7SFR - chains A and N of the 51 polymer chains in the assembly; structure by electron microscopy, 2.60 A resolution.

Chain A:
Molecule: 23S rRNA
Organism: Mycobacterium tuberculosis
Sequence (3138 nucleotides; numbered 1 to 3138; the number before each row is that of its first residue):
     1 UUGUAAGUGU CUAAGGGCGC AUGGUGGAUG CCUUGGCAUC GAGAGCCGAU GAAGGACGUG
    61 GGAGGCUGCG AUAUGCCUCG GGGAGCUGUC AACCGAGCGU GGAUCCGAGG AUUUCCGAAU
   121 GGGGAAACCC AGCACGAGUG AUGUCGUGCU ACCCGCAUCU GAAUAUAUAG GGUGCGGGAG
   181 GGAACGCGGG GAAGUGAAAC AUCUCAGUAC CCGUAGGAGG AGAAAACAAU UGUGAUUCCG
   241 CAAGUAGUGG CGAGCGAACG CGGAACAGGC UAAACCGCAC GCAUGGGUAA CCGGGUAGGG
   301 GUUGUGUGUG CGGGGUUGUG GGAGGAUAUG UCUCAGCGCU ACCCGGCUGA GAGGCAGUCA
   361 GAAAGUGUCG UGGUUAGCGG AAGUGGCCUG GGAUGGUCUG CCGUAGACGG UGAGAGCCCG
   421 GUACGCGAAA ACCCGGCACC UGCCUAGUAU CAAUUCCCGA GUAGCAGCGG GCCCGUGGAA
   481 UCCGCUGUGA AUCCGCCGGG ACCACCCGGU AAGCCUAAAU ACUCCUCGAU GACCGAUAGC
   541 GGAUUAGUAC CGUGAGGGAA UGGUGAAAAG UACCCCGGGA GGGGAGUGAA AGAGUACCUG
   601 AAACCGUGUG CCUACAAUCC GUCAGAGCCU CCUUUUCCUC UCCGGAGGAG GGUGGUGAUG
   661 GCGUGCCUUU UGAAGAAUGA GCCUGCGAGU CAGGGACAUG UCGCAAGGUU AACCCGUGUG
   721 GGGUAGCCGC AGCGAAAGCG AGUCUGAAUA GGGCGACCCA CACGCGCAUA CGCGCGUGUG
   781 AAUAGUGGCG UGUUCUGGAC CCGAAGCGGA GUGAUCUACC CAUGGCCAGG GUGAAGCGCG
   841 GGUAAGACCG CGUGGAGGCC CGAACCCACU UAGGUUGAAG ACUGAGGGGA UGAGCUGUGG
   901 GUAGGGGUGA AAGGCCAAUC AAACUCCGUG AUAGCUGGUU CUCCCCGAAA UGCAUUUAGG
   961 UGCAGCGUUG CGUGGUUCAC CGCGGAGGUA GAGCUACUGG AUGGCCGAUG GGCCCUACUA
  1021 GGUUACUGAC GUCAGCCAAA CUCCGAAUGC CGUGGUGUAA AGCGUGGCAG UGAGACGGCG
  1081 GGGGAUAAGC UCCGUACGUC GAAAGGGAAA CAGCCCAGAU CGCCGGCUAA GGCCCCCAAG
  1141 CGUGUGCUAA GUGGGAAAGG AUGUGCAGUC GCAAAGACAA CCAGGAGGUU GGCUUAGAAG
  1201 CAGCCACCCU UGAAAGAGUG CGUAAUAGCU CACUGGUCAA GUGAUUGUGC GCCGAUAAUG
  1261 UAGCGGGGCU CAAGCACACC GCCGAAGCCG CGGCACAUCC ACCUUGUGGU GGGUGUGGGU
  1321 AGGGGAGCGU CCCUCAUUCA GCGAAGCCAC CGGGUGACCG GUGGUGGAGG GUGGGGGAGU
  1381 GAGAAUGCAG GCAUGAGUAG CGACAAGGCA AGUGAGAACC UUGCCCGCCG AAAGACCAAG
  1441 GGUUCCUGGG CCAGGCCAGU CCGCCCAGGG UGAGUCGGGA CCUAAGGCGA GGCCGACAGG
  1501 CGUAGUCGAU GGACAACGGG UUGAUAUUCC CGUACCCGUG UGUGGGCGCC CGUGACGAAU
  1561 CAGCGGUACU AACCACCCAA AACCGGAUCG AUCACUCCCC UUCGGGGGUG UGGAGUUCUG
  1621 GGGCUGCGUG GGAACUUCGC UGGUAGUAGU CAAGCGAAGG GGUGACGCAG GAAGGUAGCC
  1681 GUACCAGUCA GUGGUAACAC UGGGGCAAGC CGGUAGGGAG AGCGAUAGGC AAAUCCGUCG
  1741 CUCACUAAUC CUGAGAGGUG ACGCAUAGCC GGUUGAGGCG AAUUCGGUGA UCCUCUGCUG
  1801 CCAAGAAAAG CCUCUAGCGA GCACACACAC GGCCCGUACC CCAAACCGAC ACAGGUGGUC
  1861 AGGUAGAGCA UACCAAGGCG UACGAGAUAA CUAUGGUUAA GGAACUCGGC AAAAUGCCCC
  1921 CGUAACUUCG GGAGAAGGGG GACCGGAAUA UCGUGAACAC CCUUGCGGUG GGAGCGGGAU
  1981 CCGGUCGCAG AAACCAGUGA GGAGCGACUG UUUACUAAAA ACACAGGUCC GUGCGAAGUC
  2041 GCAAGACGAU GUAUACGGAC UGACGCCUGC CCGGUGCUGG AAGGUUAAGA GGACCCGUUA
  2101 ACCCGCAAGG GUGAAGCGGA GAAUUUAAGC CCCAGUAAAC GGCGGUGGUA ACUAUAACCA
  2161 UCCUAAGGUA GCGAAAUUCC UUGUCGGGUA AGUUCCGACC UGCACGAAUG GCGUAACGAC
  2221 UUCUCAACUG UCUCAACCAU AGACUCGGCG AAAUUGCACU ACGAGUAAAG AUGCUCGUUA
  2281 CGCGCGGCAG GACGAAAAGA CCCCGGGACC UUCACUACAA CUUGGUAUUG AUGUUCGGUA
  2341 CGGUUUGUGU AGGAUAGGUG GGAGACUGUG AAACCUCGAC GCCAGUUGGG GCGGAGUCGU
  2401 UGUUGAAAUA CCACUCUGAU CGUAUUGGGC AUCUAACCUC GAACCCUGAA UCGGGUUUAG
  2461 GGACAGUGCC UGGCGGGUAG UUUAACUGGG GCGGUUGCCU CCUAAAAUGU AACGGAGGCG
  2521 CCCAAAGGUU CCCUCAACCU GGACGGCAAU CAGGUGGCGA GUGUAAAUGC ACAAGGGAGC
  2581 UUGACUGCGA GACUUACAAG UCAAGCAGGG ACGAAAGUCG GGAUUAGUGA UCCGGCACCC
  2641 CCGAGUGGAA GGGGUGUCGC UCAACGGAUA AAAGGUACCC CGGGGAUAAC AGGCUGAUCU
  2701 UCCCCAAGAG UCCAUAUCGA CGGGAUGGUU UGGCACCUCG AUGUCGGCUC GUCGCAUCCU
  2761 GGGGCUGGAG CAGGUCCCAA GGGUUGGGCU GUUCGCCCAU UAAAGCGGCA CGCGAGCUGG
  2821 GUUUAGAACG UCGUGAGACA GUUCGGUCUC UAUCCGCCGC GCGCGUCAGA AACUUGAGGA
  2881 AACCUGUCCC UAGUACGAGA GGACCGGGAC GGACGAACCU CUGGUGCACC AGUUGUCCCG
  2941 CCAGGGGCAC CGCUGGAUAG CCACGUUCGG UCAGGAUAAC CGCUGAAAGC AUCUAAGCGG
  3001 GAAACCUUCU CCAAGAUCAG GUUUCUCACC CACUUGGUGG GAUAAGGCCC CCCGCAGAAC
  3061 ACGGGUUCAA UAGGUCAGAC CUGGAAGCUC AGUAAUGGGU GUAGGGAACU GGUGCUAACC
  3121 GGCCGAAAAC UUACAACA
Unresolved in the structure: 1-4, 1013-1022, 3133-3138
Modified residues: 5MU (5-methyluridine 5'-monophosphate) at position 2177, 6MZ (N6-methyladenosine-5'-monophosphate) at position 2268, OMG (o2'-methylguanosine-5'-monophosphate) at position 2489, OMC (o2'-methylycytidine-5'-monophosphate) at position 2736, OMG (o2'-methylguanosine-5'-monophosphate) at position 2791
Bound ions: Mg2+ site 1: A13, G15, G16; Mg2+ site 2: A14, G15; Mg2+ site 3: C31, G1370; Mg2+ site 4: C46, G217; Mg2+ site 5 near U72 (its only coordinating residue here); Mg2+ site 6 near U120 (its only coordinating residue here); Mg2+ site 7: G161, A162, U166; Mg2+ site 8: G194, U2481; Mg2+ site 9 near G194 (its only coordinating residue here); Mg2+ site 10: A199, C200; Mg2+ site 11 near G220 (its only coordinating residue here); Mg2+ site 12 near C251 (its only coordinating residue here); 208 more Mg2+ sites not listed
Residues lining bound ligands: Sequanamycin 9 (WDP): G874, U875, G877, G880, A881, A2296, A2297, A2300, A2741, G2743, U2847, C2848, U2849

Chain N:
Name: 50S ribosomal protein L17
Organism: Mycobacterium tuberculosis
Reference sequence: A0A045IVA2 (A0A045IVA2_MYCTX); numbering as in UniProt (aligned over 1-180)
Sequence (180 residues; each row starts with the number of its first residue):
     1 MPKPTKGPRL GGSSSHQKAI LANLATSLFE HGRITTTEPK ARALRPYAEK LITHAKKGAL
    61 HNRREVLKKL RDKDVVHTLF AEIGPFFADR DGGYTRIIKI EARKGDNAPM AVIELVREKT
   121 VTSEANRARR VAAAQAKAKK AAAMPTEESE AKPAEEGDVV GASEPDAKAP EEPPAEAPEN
Unresolved in the structure: 1, 118-180

Chain A / chain N interface:
Residue-residue contacts (118):
  A1406(A) / His-16(N)  stacking on the base
  A1406(A) / Ala-19(N)  base contact
  G1407(A) / His-16(N)  hydrogen bond to the sugar
  G1407(A) / Asn-23(N)  base contact
  G1408(A) / Leu-24(N)  sugar contact
  C1409(A) / Leu-24(N)  sugar contact
  C1409(A) / Ser-27(N)  sugar contact
  C1409(A) / Ile-34(N)  phosphate contact
  C1409(A) / Thr-35(N)  phosphate contact
  C1409(A) / Thr-36(N)  hydrogen bond to the phosphate
  A1410(A) / His-31(N)  sugar contact
  A1410(A) / Ile-34(N)  phosphate contact
  A1410(A) / Thr-35(N)  hydrogen bond to the phosphate
  G1416(A) / Lys-104(N)  sugar contact
  A1417(A) / Lys-104(N)  salt bridge to the phosphate
  A1418(A) / Arg-103(N)  sugar contact
  A1418(A) / Lys-104(N)  phosphate contact
  A1418(A) / Gly-105(N)  hydrogen bond to the base
  A1418(A) / Asp-106(N)  base contact
  C1419(A) / Gly-105(N)  base contact
  C1425(A) / Asn-23(N)  hydrogen bond to the sugar
  C1426(A) / Ala-19(N)  sugar contact
  C1426(A) / Asn-23(N)  hydrogen bond to the sugar
  C1426(A) / Arg-71(N)  salt bridge to the phosphate
  G1427(A) / Arg-71(N)  salt bridge to the phosphate
  A1690(A) / Lys-73(N)  sugar contact
  G1691(A) / Lys-73(N)  salt bridge to the phosphate
  G1691(A) / Asp-74(N)  base contact
  G1691(A) / His-77(N)  stacking on the base
  U1692(A) / Leu-60(N)  base contact
  U1692(A) / Arg-63(N)  sugar contact
  U1692(A) / Arg-64(N)  hydrogen bond to the base
  U1692(A) / Leu-67(N)  base contact
  U1692(A) / Lys-73(N)  hydrogen bond to the base
  G1693(A) / Leu-60(N)  sugar contact
  G1693(A) / Arg-64(N)  base contact
  G1884(A) / Asp-106(N)  hydrogen bond to the sugar
  A1885(A) / Thr-37(N)  phosphate contact
  A1885(A) / Arg-103(N)  sugar contact
  A1885(A) / Asp-106(N)  sugar contact
  A1885(A) / Ala-108(N)  sugar contact
  G1886(A) / Thr-37(N)  phosphate contact
  G1886(A) / Pro-39(N)  phosphate contact
  G1886(A) / Lys-40(N)  salt bridge to the phosphate
  A1887(A) / Pro-8(N)  base contact
  U1888(A) / Lys-6(N)  sugar contact
  U1888(A) / Gly-7(N)  hydrogen bond to the sugar
  A2239(A) / Arg-9(N)  salt bridge to the phosphate
  U2240(A) / Pro-8(N)  phosphate contact
  U2240(A) / Arg-9(N)  hydrogen bond to the phosphate
  U2240(A) / Gly-12(N)  sugar contact
  C2246(A) / Asn-107(N)  sugar contact
  G2247(A) / Gly-105(N)  hydrogen bond to the base
  G2247(A) / Asp-106(N)  base contact
  G2247(A) / Asn-107(N)  sugar contact
  C2927(A) / Arg-9(N)  sugar contact
  C2927(A) / Ser-14(N)  hydrogen bond to the base
  A2928(A) / Pro-2(N)  base contact
  A2928(A) / Lys-3(N)  base contact
  A2928(A) / Pro-4(N)  base contact
  A2928(A) / Thr-5(N)  hydrogen bond to the base
  A2928(A) / Arg-9(N)  salt bridge to the phosphate
  A2928(A) / Ser-14(N)  phosphate contact
  A2928(A) / Gln-17(N)  hydrogen bond to the base
  A2928(A) / Leu-21(N)  base contact
  C2939(A) / Lys-73(N)  hydrogen bond to the sugar
  G2940(A) / Lys-73(N)  salt bridge to the phosphate
  A2943(A) / Arg-64(N)  base contact
  G2944(A) / Arg-64(N)  hydrogen bond to the sugar
  G2945(A) / Lys-68(N)  phosphate contact
  G2946(A) / Lys-68(N)  sugar contact
  G2946(A) / Arg-71(N)  sugar contact
  G2947(A) / Lys-18(N)  salt bridge to the phosphate
  G2947(A) / Arg-71(N)  sugar contact
  C2948(A) / Ser-15(N)  phosphate contact
  C2948(A) / Lys-18(N)  salt bridge to the phosphate
  C3051(A) / Lys-99(N)  hydrogen bond to the phosphate
  C3052(A) / Arg-42(N)  salt bridge to the phosphate
  C3052(A) / Lys-99(N)  salt bridge to the phosphate
  C3055(A) / Lys-6(N)  salt bridge to the phosphate
  G3057(A) / Lys-6(N)  hydrogen bond to the base
  A3072(A) / Lys-3(N)  phosphate contact
  G3073(A) / Lys-3(N)  salt bridge to the phosphate
  G3073(A) / Arg-45(N)  sugar contact
  G3073(A) / Pro-46(N)  phosphate contact
  G3073(A) / Gly-93(N)  base contact
  G3074(A) / Pro-2(N)  phosphate contact
  G3074(A) / Pro-46(N)  phosphate contact
  G3074(A) / Glu-49(N)  hydrogen bond to the sugar
  G3074(A) / Lys-50(N)  phosphate contact
  G3074(A) / Asp-91(N)  hydrogen bond to the base
  G3074(A) / Gly-92(N)  sugar contact
  G3074(A) / Gly-93(N)  hydrogen bond to the sugar
  U3075(A) / Lys-50(N)  salt bridge to the phosphate
  U3075(A) / Thr-53(N)  hydrogen bond to the phosphate
  U3075(A) / Asp-91(N)  hydrogen bond to the sugar
  C3076(A) / Lys-57(N)  salt bridge to the phosphate
  A3085(A) / His-61(N)  base contact
  A3086(A) / Arg-64(N)  phosphate contact
  G3087(A) / Arg-64(N)  salt bridge to the phosphate
  G3104(A) / His-61(N)  hydrogen bond to the phosphate
  G3105(A) / His-61(N)  salt bridge to the phosphate
  G3106(A) / His-54(N)  salt bridge to the phosphate
  A3107(A) / Pro-2(N)  phosphate contact
  A3107(A) / Lys-3(N)  sugar contact
  A3107(A) / Pro-4(N)  base contact
  A3107(A) / Lys-50(N)  phosphate contact
  A3108(A) / Pro-4(N)  base contact
  C3115(A) / Arg-90(N)  hydrogen bond to the phosphate
  C3115(A) / Asp-91(N)  sugar contact
  C3115(A) / Gly-92(N)  hydrogen bond to the sugar
  C3115(A) / Gly-93(N)  hydrogen bond to the sugar
  U3116(A) / Arg-45(N)  hydrogen bond to the base
  U3116(A) / Arg-90(N)  salt bridge to the phosphate
  U3116(A) / Gly-93(N)  sugar contact
  U3116(A) / Thr-95(N)  hydrogen bond to the sugar
  U3116(A) / Arg-96(N)  sugar contact
  A3117(A) / Arg-96(N)  salt bridge to the phosphate
Other interface residues (no listed pair), chain A (58 interface residues in all): A2241, C3053, A3056
Other interface residues (no listed pair), chain N (67 interface residues in all): Leu-10, Ser-13, Ile-20, Arg-33, Tyr-47, Glu-65, Tyr-94, Ile-97, Pro-109, Val-116

Summary:
Chain A and chain N form an interface of 58 and 67 residues respectively, with 30 hydrogen bonds, 21 salt
bridges and 2 aromatic stacking contacts. Polar contacts include A1418(A)/Gly-105(N), U1692(A)/Arg-64(N) and
U1692(A)/Lys-73(N). Chain A binds Sequanamycin 9.
Chain A is 23S rRNA and chain N is 50S ribosomal protein L17, both from Mycobacterium tuberculosis; the
structure, Unmethylated Mtb Ribosome 50S with SEQ-9, was determined by electron microscopy together with 7KGB
from the same study.
